7ENO - chains 1 and 2 of the 4 polymer chains in the assembly; structure by electron microscopy, 3.15 A resolution.

== Chain 1 ==
Protein: VP1 of O type FMDV capsid
From: Foot-and-mouth disease virus - type O
Sequence (211 residues; numbered 1 to 211; the number before each row is that of its first residue):
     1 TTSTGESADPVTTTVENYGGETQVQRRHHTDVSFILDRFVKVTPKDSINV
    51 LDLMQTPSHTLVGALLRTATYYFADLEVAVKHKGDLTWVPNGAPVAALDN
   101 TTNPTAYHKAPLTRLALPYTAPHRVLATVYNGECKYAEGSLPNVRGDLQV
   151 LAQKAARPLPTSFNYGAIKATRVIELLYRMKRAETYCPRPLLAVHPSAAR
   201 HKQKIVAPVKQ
Unresolved in the structure: 133-156, 209-211

== Chain 2 ==
Protein: VP2 of O type FMDV capsid
From: Foot-and-mouth disease virus - type O
Sequence (218 residues; row label = number of the first residue in the row):
     1 DKKTEETTLLEDRILTTRNGHTTSTTQSSVGITHGYATAEDFVNGPNTSG
    51 LETRVIQAERFFKTHLFDWVTSDPFGRYYLLELPTDHKGVYGSLTDSYAY
   101 MRNGWDVEVTAVGNQFNGGCLLVAMVPELCSIEQRELFQLTLFPHQFINP
   151 RTNMTAHIKVPFVGVNRYDQYKVHKPWTLVVMVVAPLTVNTEGAPQIKVY
   201 ANIAPTNVHVAGEFPSKE
Unresolved in the structure: 1-12, 218

== Chain 1 / chain 2 interface ==
Pairs across the interface (43; chain 1 residue first):
  Gly5(1) - Phe147(2)
  Glu6(1) - Val30(2)
  Glu6(1) - Gln146(2)
  Glu6(1) - Phe147(2)
  Glu6(1) - Thr152(2)  hydrogen bond
  Glu6(1) - Asn153(2)
  Ser7(1) - Val30(2)  hydrogen bond (side chain-backbone)
  Ser7(1) - Thr33(2)
  Ala8(1) - Thr33(2)
  Ala8(1) - His145(2)
  Tyr71(1) - Glu128(2)  hydrogen bond
  Tyr71(1) - Val163(2)  hydrophobic
  Tyr71(1) - Gly164(2)
  His123(1) - Val165(2)
  Arg124(1) - Asp41(2)  salt bridge
  Arg124(1) - Gly164(2)
  Arg124(1) - Val165(2)  hydrogen bond (side chain-backbone)
  Arg124(1) - Arg167(2)
  Val125(1) - Val165(2)
  Ala127(1) - Val165(2)  hydrophobic
  Val129(1) - Glu128(2)
  Tyr130(1) - His174(2)
  Asn131(1) - Glu128(2)
  Asn131(1) - Leu129(2)
  Asn131(1) - Val173(2)
  Asn131(1) - His174(2)
  Asn131(1) - Lys175(2)  hydrogen bond (side chain-backbone)
  Gly132(1) - Val173(2)
  Arg157(1) - Cys130(2)
  Phe163(1) - Val165(2)  hydrophobic
  Cys187(1) - Tyr36(2)  hydrophobic
  Pro188(1) - Phe143(2)
  Arg189(1) - Pro127(2)
  Arg189(1) - Glu128(2)  hydrogen bond (side chain-backbone)
  Arg189(1) - Leu142(2)
  Arg189(1) - Phe143(2)
  Pro190(1) - Gln139(2)
  Pro190(1) - Phe143(2)
  Leu191(1) - Gln139(2)  hydrogen bond (backbone-side chain)
  Leu192(1) - Arg135(2)
  Leu192(1) - Glu136(2)
  Ala193(1) - Arg135(2)  hydrogen bond (backbone-side chain)
  His195(1) - Arg135(2)
Other interface residues (no listed pair), chain 1 (26 interface residues in all): Thr4, Thr70, Val194
Other interface residues (no listed pair), chain 2 (29 interface residues in all): Glu82, Asn149, Asn166, Thr178

== In short ==
The interface between chain 1 and chain 2 involves 26 residues on one side and 29 on the other, with 8
hydrogen bonds and 1 salt bridge. Polar pairs include Arg124(1)-Asp41(2), Glu6(1)-Thr152(2) and
Ser7(1)-Val30(2).
Here chain 1 is VP1 of O type FMDV capsid and chain 2 is VP2 of O type FMDV capsid, both from Foot-and-mouth
disease virus - type O. Entry 7ENO (Mutant strain M3 of foot-and-mouth disease virus type O) was determined by
electron microscopy together with 7ENP from the same study.
